Entry 6MTI (electron microscopy, 10.40 A resolution (very low resolution: no residue pairs are listed; an interface is given only as per-side residue counts)); this record covers chains B and D of the 30 polymer chains in the assembly.

[Chain B]
Molecule: Syntaxin-1A
From: Rattus norvegicus
UniProtKB: P32851 (STX1A_RAT); residue numbers follow UniProt; this construct covers 191-256
Chain sequence (67 residues; numbered 190 to 256; the number before each row is that of its first residue):
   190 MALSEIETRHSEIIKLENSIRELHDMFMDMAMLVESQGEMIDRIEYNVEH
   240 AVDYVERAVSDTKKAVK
Differences from the reference sequence: initiating methionine (190)
Swiss-Prot annotation at these positions:
  - site: Lys253, Ala254 (Microbial infection: Cleavage)
  - cross-link (Glycyl lysine isopeptide (Lys-Gly)): Lys252 (interchain with G-Cter in SUMO), Lys253 (interchain with G-Cter in SUMO), Lys256 (interchain with G-Cter in SUMO)

[Chain D]
Molecule: Synaptosomal-associated protein 25
From: Rattus norvegicus
UniProtKB: P60881 (SNP25_RAT); numbering as in UniProt (aligned over 141-204)
Chain sequence (65 residues; each row starts with the number of its first residue):
   140 MARENEMDENLEQVSGIIGNLRHMALDMGNEIDTQNRQIDRIMEKADSNK
   190 TRIDEANQRATKMLG
Unresolved in the structure: 204
Differences from the reference sequence: initiating methionine (140)
Swiss-Prot annotation at these positions:
  - site ((Microbial infection) Cleavage): Arg180, Ile181, Gln197, Arg198
  - modified residue (Phosphoserine): Ser154, Ser187

[Interface between chain B and chain D]
At this resolution (10 A) residue pairs are not listed: 7 residues of chain B and 8 of chain D lie at the interface.

[Summary]
The interface between chain B and chain D involves 7 residues on one side and 8 on the other.
Chain B is Syntaxin-1A and chain D is Synaptosomal-associated protein 25, both from Rattus norvegicus; the
structure, Synaptotagmin-1 C2A, C2B domains and SNARE-pin proteins (5CCI) individually docked into Cryo-EM map
of C2AB-SNARE complexes ..., was determined by electron microscopy.
